2IDK - chains B and C of the 4 polymer chains in the assembly; structure by X-ray diffraction, 2.55 A resolution.

Chain B (and C):
Name: Glycine N-methyltransferase
Source organism: Rattus norvegicus
Notes: EC 2.1.1.20; chain C of this document is another copy of the same molecule, construct and numbering; everything in this record applies to it too
Reference sequence: P13255 (GNMT_RAT); residue numbers follow UniProt; this construct covers 1-292
Chain sequence (292 residues; row label = number of the first residue in the row):
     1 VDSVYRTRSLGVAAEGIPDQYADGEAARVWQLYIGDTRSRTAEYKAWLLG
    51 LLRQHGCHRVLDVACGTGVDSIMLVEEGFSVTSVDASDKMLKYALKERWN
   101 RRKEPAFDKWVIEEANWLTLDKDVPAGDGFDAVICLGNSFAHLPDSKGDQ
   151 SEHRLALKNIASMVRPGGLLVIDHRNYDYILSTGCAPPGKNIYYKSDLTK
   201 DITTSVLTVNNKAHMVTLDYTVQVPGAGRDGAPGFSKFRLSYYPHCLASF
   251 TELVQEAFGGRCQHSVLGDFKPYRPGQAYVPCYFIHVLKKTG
Not modelled in the structure: 228-234 (chain C: 224-234)
Small-molecule neighbours:
  - 5-methyl-5,6,7,8-tetrahydrofolic acid (C2F), molecule 1: Ser-3, Val-4, Tyr-5, Thr-7
  - 5-methyl-5,6,7,8-tetrahydrofolic acid (C2F), molecule 2: Leu-207, His-214, Met-215, Thr-217, Arg-239
From the paper describing this entry:
  - binding site for 5-methyl-5,6,7,8-tetrahydrofolic acid: Ser-3, Tyr-5, Thr-7, Leu-207, His-214, Met-215, Arg-239

How chain B and chain C interact:
Residue-residue contacts - 4 pairs, chain B then chain C:
  Val-1(B) with Pro-144(C); Ser-146(C)
  Pro-144(B) with Val-1(C)
  Leu-207(B) with Tyr-5(C)
Also at the interface, not in a pair above, chain B (5 interface residues in all): Tyr-5, Ser-146
Also at the interface, not in a pair above, chain C (5 interface residues in all): Leu-207

Summary:
The chain B/chain C interface involves 5 residues from each chain. Chain B binds
5-methyl-5,6,7,8-tetrahydrofolic acid. The paper reports a binding site for 5-methyl-5,6,7,8-tetrahydrofolic
acid at Ser-3(B), Tyr-5(B) and Thr-7(B) among others.
Chain B and chain C are both Glycine N-methyltransferase (Rattus norvegicus); the structure, Crystal Structure
of Rat Glycine N-Methyltransferase Complexed With Folate, was determined by X-ray diffraction (same
publication as 2IDJ).
